Entry 8HRP (X-ray diffraction, 1.99 A resolution); this record covers chains A and C of the 4 polymer chains in the assembly.

== Chain A (and C) ==
Molecule: Glyceraldehyde-3-phosphate dehydrogenase
Source organism: Corynebacterium glutamicum ATCC 13032
Notes: EC 1.2.1.12; chain C of this document is another copy of the same molecule, construct and numbering; everything in this record applies to it too
UniProtKB: Q01651 (G3P_CORGL); numbering as in UniProt (aligned over 1-334)
Sequence (342 residues; each row starts with the number of its first residue):
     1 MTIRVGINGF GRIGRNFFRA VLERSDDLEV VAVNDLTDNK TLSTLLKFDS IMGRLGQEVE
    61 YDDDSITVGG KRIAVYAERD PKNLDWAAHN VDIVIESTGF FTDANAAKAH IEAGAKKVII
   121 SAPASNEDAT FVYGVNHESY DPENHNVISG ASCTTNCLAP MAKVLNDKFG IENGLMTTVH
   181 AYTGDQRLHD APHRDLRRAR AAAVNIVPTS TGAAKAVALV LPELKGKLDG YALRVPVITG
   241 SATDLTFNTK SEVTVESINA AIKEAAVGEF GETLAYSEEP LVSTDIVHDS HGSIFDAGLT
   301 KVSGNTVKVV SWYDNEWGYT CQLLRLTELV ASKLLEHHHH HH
Not modelled in the structure: 1, 336-342 (chain C: 1, 337-342)
Sequence notes: expression tag (335-342)
Residues lining bound ligands:
  - glyceraldehyde-3-phosphate (G3H): Ser-152, Cys-153, Thr-154, Thr-178, His-180, Thr-183, Thr-211, Gly-212, Arg-234, Asn-315
  - NAD (nicotinamide-adenine-dinucleotide): Asn-8, Gly-9, Phe-10, Gly-11, Arg-12, Ile-13, Asn-34, Asp-35, Leu-36, Glu-78, Arg-79, Ser-97, Thr-98, Gly-99, Phe-100, Phe-101, Thr-102, Ser-121, Ala-122, Cys-153, His-180, Thr-183, Asn-315, Glu-316, Tyr-319
Swiss-Prot annotation at these positions:
  - active site: Cys-153 (Nucleophile)
  - binding site (NAD(+)): Arg-12, Ile-13, Asp-35, Arg-79, Ser-121, Asn-315
  - binding site (D-glyceraldehyde 3-phosphate): Ser-152 to Thr-154, Thr-183, Arg-198, Thr-211, Gly-212, Arg-234
  - site: His-180 (Activates thiol group during catalysis)

== How chain A and chain C interact ==
Residue-residue contacts (93; chain A residue first):
  Asn-173(A) / Ser-303(C)  hydrogen bond
  Asn-173(A) / Gly-304(C)  hydrogen bond (side chain-backbone)
  Asn-173(A) / Thr-306(C)
  Leu-175(A) / Lys-301(C)
  Leu-175(A) / Ser-303(C)
  Leu-175(A) / Thr-306(C)
  Leu-175(A) / Val-307(C)
  Leu-175(A) / Lys-308(C)
  Met-176(A) / Lys-308(C)
  Thr-177(A) / Asp-244(C)  hydrogen bond
  Thr-177(A) / Lys-308(C)  hydrogen bond
  Val-179(A) / Val-179(C)  hydrophobic
  Val-179(A) / Leu-233(C)  hydrophobic
  Arg-197(A) / Glu-279(C)
  Arg-197(A) / Pro-280(C)
  Arg-197(A) / Leu-281(C)  hydrogen bond (side chain-backbone)
  Arg-197(A) / Val-282(C)
  Arg-197(A) / Asp-296(C)  salt bridge
  Arg-197(A) / Leu-299(C)
  Arg-200(A) / Val-282(C)
  Arg-200(A) / Thr-284(C)
  Arg-200(A) / Asp-285(C)  salt bridge
  Val-204(A) / Val-237(C)
  Val-204(A) / Ser-283(C)
  Val-204(A) / Thr-284(C)
  Asn-205(A) / Val-282(C)
  Asn-205(A) / Ser-283(C)
  Asn-205(A) / Thr-284(C)  hydrogen bond
  Ile-206(A) / Val-179(C)
  Ile-206(A) / Val-237(C)  hydrophobic
  Ile-206(A) / Gly-240(C)
  Ile-206(A) / Val-282(C)
  Ile-206(A) / Ser-283(C)  hydrogen bond (backbone-side chain)
  Ile-206(A) / Trp-312(C)
  Pro-208(A) / Leu-281(C)
  Pro-208(A) / Leu-299(C)  hydrophobic
  Pro-208(A) / Trp-312(C)  hydrophobic
  Gly-226(A) / Ser-303(C)
  Lys-227(A) / Ser-303(C)
  Asp-229(A) / Lys-301(C)
  Gly-230(A) / Lys-301(C)
  Tyr-231(A) / Asp-244(C)  hydrogen bond
  Tyr-231(A) / Lys-308(C)
  Tyr-231(A) / Val-310(C)
  Leu-233(A) / Val-179(C)  hydrophobic
  Pro-236(A) / Pro-236(C)
  Pro-236(A) / Val-237(C)  hydrophobic
  Val-237(A) / Val-204(C)
  Val-237(A) / Ile-206(C)  hydrophobic
  Gly-240(A) / Ile-206(C)
  Asp-244(A) / Thr-177(C)  hydrogen bond
  Asp-244(A) / Tyr-231(C)  hydrogen bond
  Thr-246(A) / Thr-246(C)
  Asn-248(A) / Asn-248(C)  hydrogen bond
  Asn-248(A) / Thr-306(C)  hydrogen bond
  Glu-279(A) / Arg-197(C)
  Pro-280(A) / Leu-196(C)  hydrophobic
  Pro-280(A) / Arg-197(C)
  Leu-281(A) / Arg-197(C)  hydrogen bond (backbone-side chain)
  Leu-281(A) / Pro-208(C)
  Val-282(A) / Arg-197(C)
  Val-282(A) / Arg-200(C)
  Val-282(A) / Asn-205(C)
  Val-282(A) / Ile-206(C)
  Ser-283(A) / Val-204(C)
  Ser-283(A) / Asn-205(C)
  Ser-283(A) / Ile-206(C)  hydrogen bond (side chain-backbone)
  Thr-284(A) / Arg-200(C)  hydrogen bond
  Thr-284(A) / Val-204(C)
  Thr-284(A) / Asn-205(C)  hydrogen bond
  Asp-285(A) / Arg-200(C)  salt bridge
  Asp-296(A) / Arg-197(C)  salt bridge
  Leu-299(A) / Arg-197(C)
  Leu-299(A) / Pro-208(C)  hydrophobic
  Lys-301(A) / Leu-175(C)
  Lys-301(A) / Asp-229(C)
  Lys-301(A) / Gly-230(C)
  Ser-303(A) / Asn-173(C)  hydrogen bond
  Ser-303(A) / Leu-175(C)
  Ser-303(A) / Gly-226(C)
  Ser-303(A) / Lys-227(C)
  Gly-304(A) / Asn-173(C)
  Thr-306(A) / Asn-173(C)
  Thr-306(A) / Leu-175(C)
  Thr-306(A) / Asn-248(C)  hydrogen bond
  Val-307(A) / Leu-175(C)
  Lys-308(A) / Leu-175(C)
  Lys-308(A) / Met-176(C)
  Lys-308(A) / Thr-177(C)  hydrogen bond
  Lys-308(A) / Tyr-231(C)
  Val-310(A) / Tyr-231(C)
  Trp-312(A) / Ile-206(C)
  Trp-312(A) / Pro-208(C)  hydrophobic
Other interface residues (no listed pair), chain A (46 interface residues in all): Leu-196, Val-207, Leu-228, Val-235, Gly-298, Asn-305
Other interface residues (no listed pair), chain C (48 interface residues in all): Gly-174, Val-207, Leu-228, Val-235, Gly-298, Val-302, Asn-305

== Summary ==
Chain A and chain C form an interface of 46 and 48 residues respectively, with 19 hydrogen bonds and 4 salt
bridges. Among the polar pairs are Arg-197(A)/Asp-296(C), Arg-200(A)/Asp-285(C) and Asn-173(A)/Ser-303(C).
Chain A binds NAD and glyceraldehyde-3-phosphate.
Both chains are Glyceraldehyde-3-phosphate dehydrogenase (Corynebacterium glutamicum ATCC 13032). Entry 8HRP
(Crystal structure of glyceraldehyde-3-phosphate dehydrogenase from Corynebacterium glutamicum ATCC13032 in
complex with NAD and G3P) was determined by X-ray diffraction (same publication as 8HRO, 8HRQ, 8HRR, 8HRS and
8HRT).
